3AOI - chains D and E of the 8 polymer chains in the assembly; structure by X-ray diffraction, 4.30 A resolution (low resolution: residue-level contacts below are approximate; hydrogen-bond / salt-bridge calls are withheld).

== Chain D ==
Molecule: DNA-directed RNA polymerase subunit beta'
Organism: Thermus thermophilus
Notes: EC 2.7.7.6
Reference sequence: Q8RQE8 (RPOC_THET8); residue numbers follow UniProt; this construct covers 1-1524
Amino-acid sequence (1524 residues; row label = number of the first residue in the row):
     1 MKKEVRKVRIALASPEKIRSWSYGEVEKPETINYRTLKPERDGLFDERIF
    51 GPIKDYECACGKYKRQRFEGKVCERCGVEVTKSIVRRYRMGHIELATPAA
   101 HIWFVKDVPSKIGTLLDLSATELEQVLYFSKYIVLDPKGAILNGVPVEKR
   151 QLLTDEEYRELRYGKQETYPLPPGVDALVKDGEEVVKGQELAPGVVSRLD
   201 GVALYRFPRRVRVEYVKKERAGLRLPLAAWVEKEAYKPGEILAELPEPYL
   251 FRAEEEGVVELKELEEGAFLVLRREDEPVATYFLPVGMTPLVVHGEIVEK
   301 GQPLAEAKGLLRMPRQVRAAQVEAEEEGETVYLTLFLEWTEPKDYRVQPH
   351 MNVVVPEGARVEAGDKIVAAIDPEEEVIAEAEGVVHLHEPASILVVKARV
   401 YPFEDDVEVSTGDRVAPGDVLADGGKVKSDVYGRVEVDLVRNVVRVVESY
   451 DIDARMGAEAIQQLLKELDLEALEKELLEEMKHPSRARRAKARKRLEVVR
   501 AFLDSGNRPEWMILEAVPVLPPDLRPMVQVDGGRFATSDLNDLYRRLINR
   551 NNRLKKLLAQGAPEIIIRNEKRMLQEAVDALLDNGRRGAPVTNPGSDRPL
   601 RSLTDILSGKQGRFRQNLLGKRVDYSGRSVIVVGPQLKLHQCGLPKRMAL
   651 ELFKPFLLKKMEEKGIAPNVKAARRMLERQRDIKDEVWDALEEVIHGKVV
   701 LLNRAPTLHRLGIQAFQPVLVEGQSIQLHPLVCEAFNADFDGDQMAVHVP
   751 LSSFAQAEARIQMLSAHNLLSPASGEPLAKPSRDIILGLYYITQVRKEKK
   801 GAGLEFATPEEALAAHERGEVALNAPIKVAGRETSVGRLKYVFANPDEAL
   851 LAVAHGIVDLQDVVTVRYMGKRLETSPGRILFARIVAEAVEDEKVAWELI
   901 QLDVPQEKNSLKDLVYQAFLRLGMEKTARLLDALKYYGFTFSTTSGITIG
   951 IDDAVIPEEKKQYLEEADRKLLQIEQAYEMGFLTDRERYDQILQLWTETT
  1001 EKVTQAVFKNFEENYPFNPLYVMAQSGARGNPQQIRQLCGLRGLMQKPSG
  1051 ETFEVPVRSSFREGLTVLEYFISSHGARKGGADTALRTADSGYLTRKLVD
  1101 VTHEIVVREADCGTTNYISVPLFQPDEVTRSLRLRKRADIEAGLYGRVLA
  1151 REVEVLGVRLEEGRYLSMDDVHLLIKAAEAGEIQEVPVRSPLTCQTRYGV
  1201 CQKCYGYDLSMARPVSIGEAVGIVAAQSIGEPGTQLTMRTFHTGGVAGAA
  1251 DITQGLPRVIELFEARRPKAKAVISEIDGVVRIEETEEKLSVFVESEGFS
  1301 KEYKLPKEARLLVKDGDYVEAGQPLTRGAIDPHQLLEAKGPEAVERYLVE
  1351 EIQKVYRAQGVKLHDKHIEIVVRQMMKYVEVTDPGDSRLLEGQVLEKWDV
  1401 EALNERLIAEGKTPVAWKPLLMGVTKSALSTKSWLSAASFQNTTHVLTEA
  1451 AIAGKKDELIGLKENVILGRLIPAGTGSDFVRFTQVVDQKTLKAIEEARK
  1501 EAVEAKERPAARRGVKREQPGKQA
Not modelled in the structure: 56-84, 216-345, 527-537, 1238-1250, 1500-1524
Ion coordination: Mg2+: Asp-739 (shared with 1 residue of chain Q); Zn2+: Cys-1112, Cys-1194, Cys-1204

== Chain E ==
Molecule: DNA-directed RNA polymerase subunit omega
Organism: Thermus thermophilus
Notes: EC 2.7.7.6
Reference sequence: Q8RQE7 (RPOZ_THET8); residues 1-99 here = UniProt positions 1-99
Amino-acid sequence (99 residues; row label = number of the first residue in the row):
     1 MAEPGIDKLFGMVDSKYRLTVVVAKRAQQLLRHGFKNTVLEPEERPKMQT
    51 LEGLFDDPNAVTWAMKELLTGRLVFGENLVPEDRLQKEMERLYPVEREE
Not modelled in the structure: 1, 95-99

== Interface between chain D and chain E ==
Pairs across the interface - 91 pairs, chain D then chain E:
  His-640(D) with Ala-2(E); Glu-3(E)
  Glu-663(D) with Asp-57(E)
  His-696(D) with Met-48(E); Leu-54(E); Pro-58(E); Asn-59(E)
  Gly-697(D) with Asn-59(E)
  Lys-698(D) with Asn-59(E)
  Ser-753(D) with Val-61(E)
  Phe-754(D) with Val-21(E); Ala-24(E); Lys-25(E); Gln-28(E)
  Ala-757(D) with Ala-24(E)
  Glu-758(D) with Thr-20(E)
  Arg-760(D) with Glu-3(E); Asn-59(E); Val-61(E); Thr-62(E)
  Ile-761(D) with Leu-19(E); Thr-20(E); Met-65(E)
  Gln-762(D) with Tyr-17(E); Thr-20(E)
  Leu-764(D) with Glu-3(E)
  Ala-766(D) with Ala-2(E)
  His-767(D) with Ala-2(E); Glu-3(E); Ile-6(E)
  Gly-923(D) with Asp-7(E)
  Met-924(D) with Asp-7(E)
  Glu-925(D) with Ala-2(E); Glu-3(E); Pro-4(E); Gly-5(E); Ile-6(E); Asp-7(E)
  Ala-928(D) with Ala-2(E)
  Leu-1209(D) with Lys-16(E)
  Ser-1210(D) with Lys-16(E)
  Arg-1213(D) with Phe-10(E); Gly-11(E); Val-13(E); Lys-16(E)
  Ser-1216(D) with Ser-15(E); Lys-16(E)
  Ile-1217(D) with Ser-15(E); Tyr-17(E)
  Gly-1218(D) with Tyr-17(E)
  Glu-1219(D) with Tyr-17(E)
  Gly-1475(D) with Tyr-17(E)
  Thr-1476(D) with Thr-20(E); Val-21(E)
  Phe-1480(D) with Asp-14(E); Ser-15(E); Glu-77(E)
  Val-1481(D) with Arg-18(E); Val-21(E)
  Phe-1483(D) with Glu-77(E)
  Thr-1484(D) with Arg-18(E); Val-21(E); Val-22(E); Lys-25(E); Gly-76(E)
  Gln-1485(D) with Lys-25(E); Val-74(E); Phe-75(E); Gly-76(E); Val-80(E); Glu-82(E)
  Val-1486(D) with Val-22(E); Arg-26(E); Gln-29(E); Val-74(E)
  Val-1487(D) with Leu-73(E); Val-74(E); Leu-79(E); Val-80(E)
  Asp-1488(D) with Arg-26(E); Tyr-93(E)
  Gln-1489(D) with Arg-72(E); Val-74(E)
  Lys-1490(D) with Tyr-93(E)
  Thr-1491(D) with Tyr-93(E)
  Leu-1492(D) with Leu-79(E); Val-80(E)
  Ala-1494(D) with Leu-92(E)
  Ile-1495(D) with Val-80(E); Glu-88(E)
  Ala-1498(D) with Glu-88(E)
Other interface residues (no listed pair), chain D (49 interface residues in all): Glu-693, Arg-710, Asn-768, Leu-922, Met-1211, Ala-1220
Other interface residues (no listed pair), chain E (52 interface residues in all): Val-23, Ala-27, Leu-31, Val-39, Lys-47, Thr-50, Arg-84, Leu-85, Met-89

== In short ==
49 residues of chain D face 52 of chain E across their interface. The Zn2+ site is built by Cys-1112(D),
Cys-1194(D) and Cys-1204(D).
Chain D is DNA-directed RNA polymerase subunit beta' and chain E is DNA-directed RNA polymerase subunit omega,
both from Thermus thermophilus; the structure, RNA polymerase-Gfh1 complex (Crystal type 2), was determined by
X-ray diffraction (same publication as 3AOH).
